PDB entry 6NUD | electron microscopy, 3.50 A resolution | chains U and O of the 12 polymer chains in the assembly

== Chain U ==
Molecule: target ssRNA
Organism: Streptococcus thermophilus
Sequence (49 nucleotides; numbered -5 to 43; the number before each row is that of its first residue; numbers below 1 keep their minus sign (G-5 is residue -5)):
    -5 GGGAAUAAGU GAACAGAAUU AAACAGUUAC GAAAAAAAAA AAGGGUACC
Unresolved in the structure: -5 to 0, 29-43

== Chain O ==
Name: CRISPR type III-associated RAMP protein Csm3
Organism: Streptococcus thermophilus
Reference sequence: A0A0A7HIF0 (A0A0A7HIF0_STRTR); residue numbers follow UniProt; this construct covers 1-220
Amino-acid sequence (220 residues; each row starts with the number of its first residue):
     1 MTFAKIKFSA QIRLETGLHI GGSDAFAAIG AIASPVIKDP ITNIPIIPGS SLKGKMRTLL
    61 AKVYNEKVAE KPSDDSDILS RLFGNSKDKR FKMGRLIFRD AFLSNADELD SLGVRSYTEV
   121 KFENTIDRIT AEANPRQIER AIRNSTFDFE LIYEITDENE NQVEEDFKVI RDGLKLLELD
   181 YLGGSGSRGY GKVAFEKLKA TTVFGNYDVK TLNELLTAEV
Unresolved in the structure: 1, 214-220
Sequence notes: engineered mutation Ala33 (Asp in A0A0A7HIF0)
UniProt features mapped onto this chain:
  - mutagenesis: His19 (H19A: Wild-type degradation of target ssRNA by the Csm complex), Asp100 (D100A: Nearly wild-type degradation of target ssRNA by the Csm complex, crRNA is shorter, Csm complex is altered), Glu119 (E119A: Wild-type degradation of target ssRNA by the Csm complex), Glu123 (E123A: Wild-type degradation of target ssRNA by the Csm complex), Glu139 (E139A: Wild-type degradation of target ssRNA by the Csm complex)

== How chain U and chain O interact ==
Contacting residue pairs (11; chain U residue first):
  A15(U) with Glu132(O), hydrogen bond to the base
  A16(U) with Glu132(O), base contact; Ala133(O), sugar contact; Asn134(O), sugar contact; Pro135(O), base contact
  A17(U) with Pro135(O), hydrogen bond to the sugar
  C18(U) with Ser34(O), base contact; Asn134(O), sugar contact
  A19(U) with Asn134(O), hydrogen bond to the sugar
  A26(U) with Ser86(O), hydrogen bond to the base; Lys87(O), base contact
Also at the interface, not in a pair above, chain O (8 interface residues in all): Ala131

== In short ==
The interface between chain U and chain O involves 6 residues on one side and 8 on the other; the contacts
include 4 hydrogen bonds. Among the polar pairs are A15(U)-Glu132(O), A26(U)-Ser86(O) and A17(U)-Pro135(O).
From UniProt: 5 mutagenesis sites on chain O.
Chain U is target ssRNA and chain O is CRISPR type III-associated RAMP protein Csm3, both from Streptococcus
thermophilus; the structure, Small conformation of ssRNA-bound CRISPR_Csm complex, was determined by electron
microscopy, deposited together with 6NUE.
